PDB entry 6JO7 | X-ray diffraction, 2.40 A resolution | chain A

== Chain A ==
Name: Matrix remodeling-associated protein 8
Organism: Mus musculus
Reference sequence: Q9DBV4 (MXRA8_MOUSE); residues 1-269 here correspond to UniProt positions 23-291 (UniProt number = residue number + 22)
Chain sequence (270 residues; row label = number of the first residue in the row; numbering starts at 0):
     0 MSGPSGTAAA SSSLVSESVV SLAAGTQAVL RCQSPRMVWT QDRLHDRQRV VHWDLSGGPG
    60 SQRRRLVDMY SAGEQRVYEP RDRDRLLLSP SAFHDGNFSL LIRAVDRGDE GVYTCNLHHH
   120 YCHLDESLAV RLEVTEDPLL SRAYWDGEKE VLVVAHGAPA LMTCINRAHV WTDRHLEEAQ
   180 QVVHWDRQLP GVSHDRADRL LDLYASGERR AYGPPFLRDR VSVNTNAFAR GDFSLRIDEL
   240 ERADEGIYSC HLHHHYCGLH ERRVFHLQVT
Unresolved in the structure: 0-6, 173-177
Cystine bridges: Cys31-Cys249, Cys114-Cys163, Cys121-Cys256
Sequence notes: expression tag (0)
Swiss-Prot annotation at these positions:
  - motif: Arg106 to Asp108 (RGD 1), Arg229 to Asp231 (RGD 2)
  - modified residue: Ser205 (Phosphoserine)
  - glycosylation: Asn96 (N-linked (GlcNAc...) asparagine)

== Overview ==
Chain A is Matrix remodeling-associated protein 8 (Mus musculus); the structure, Crystal structure of mouse
MXRA8, was determined by X-ray diffraction together with 6JO8 from the same study.
